Entry 1IGN (X-ray diffraction, 2.25 A resolution); this record covers chains C and A of the 3 polymer chains in the assembly.

== Chain C ==
Molecule: 19-nt DNA strand
Sequence (19 nucleotides; each row starts with the number of its first residue):
     1 CCGCACACCC ACACACCAG

== Chain A ==
Protein: Protein (RAP1)
Organism: Saccharomyces cerevisiae
Reference sequence: P11938 (RAP1_YEAST); numbering as in UniProt (aligned over 353-598)
Chain sequence (246 residues; numbered 353 to 598; the number before each row is that of its first residue):
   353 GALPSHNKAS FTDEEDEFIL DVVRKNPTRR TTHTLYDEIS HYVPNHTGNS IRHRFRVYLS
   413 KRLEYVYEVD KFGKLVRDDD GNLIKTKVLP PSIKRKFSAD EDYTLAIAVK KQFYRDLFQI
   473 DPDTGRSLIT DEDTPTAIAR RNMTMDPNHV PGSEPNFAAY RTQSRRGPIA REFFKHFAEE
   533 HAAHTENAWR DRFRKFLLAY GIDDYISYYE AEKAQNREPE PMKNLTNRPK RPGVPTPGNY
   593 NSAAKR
Not modelled in the structure: 353-359, 482-512, 565-571, 579-586, 595-598
Curated features (UniProtKB/Swiss-Prot):
  - DNA-binding region: Tyr388 to Leu411 (H-T-H motif)
  - modified residue: Thr486 (Phosphothreonine)
From the paper describing this entry:
  - binding site for the 19-nt DNA strand (chain C): Lys360, His398, Asn401, Ser402, His405, Arg406, Tyr410, Ile445, Lys446, Phe449, His536, Asp543, Arg544, Phe548, Pro589, Gly590
  - binding site for the 19-nt DNA strand: His385, Arg404, Arg408, Arg542, Arg546, Pro589, Tyr592
  - contacts within the chain: Glu367-His398

== How chain C and chain A interact ==
Pairs across the interface (55):
  DC4(C) - Tyr410(A)  hydrogen bond to the phosphate
  DA5(C) - Lys360(A)  hydrogen bond to the base
  DA5(C) - Ala361(A)  hydrogen bond to the phosphate
  DA5(C) - Ser362(A)  phosphate contact
  DA5(C) - Phe363(A)  hydrogen bond to the phosphate
  DA5(C) - Ser402(A)  sugar contact
  DA5(C) - Arg406(A)  salt bridge to the phosphate
  DC6(C) - Lys360(A)  sugar contact
  DC6(C) - Ala361(A)  hydrogen bond to the phosphate
  DC6(C) - Phe363(A)  phosphate contact
  DC6(C) - Asn397(A)  phosphate contact
  DC6(C) - His398(A)  salt bridge to the phosphate
  DC6(C) - Thr399(A)  sugar contact
  DC6(C) - Asn401(A)  sugar contact
  DC6(C) - Ser402(A)  hydrogen bond to the phosphate
  DC6(C) - His405(A)  hydrogen bond to the base
  DA7(C) - Thr399(A)  hydrogen bond to the phosphate
  DA7(C) - Asn401(A)  hydrogen bond to the phosphate
  DA7(C) - Asn591(A)  sugar contact
  DA7(C) - Asn593(A)  phosphate contact
  DA7(C) - Ser594(A)  hydrogen bond to the phosphate
  DC8(C) - Asn401(A)  hydrogen bond to the base
  DC8(C) - Gly590(A)  hydrogen bond to the base
  DC8(C) - Asn591(A)  hydrogen bond to the phosphate
  DC8(C) - Asn593(A)  hydrogen bond to the phosphate
  DC9(C) - His385(A)  base contact
  DC9(C) - Thr588(A)  hydrogen bond to the phosphate
  DC9(C) - Pro589(A)  base contact
  DC9(C) - Gly590(A)  hydrogen bond to the base
  DC10(C) - Pro589(A)  hydrogen bond to the base
  DC10(C) - Gly590(A)  base contact
  DA11(C) - Lys575(A)  phosphate contact
  DA11(C) - Asn576(A)  sugar contact
  DA11(C) - Thr578(A)  sugar contact
  DC12(C) - Phe548(A)  phosphate contact
  DC12(C) - Lys575(A)  salt bridge to the phosphate
  DC12(C) - Asn576(A)  hydrogen bond to the phosphate
  DC12(C) - Leu577(A)  hydrogen bond to the phosphate
  DC12(C) - Thr578(A)  hydrogen bond to the phosphate
  DA13(C) - Lys446(A)  hydrogen bond to the base
  DA13(C) - Arg447(A)  hydrogen bond to the phosphate
  DA13(C) - Phe449(A)  phosphate contact
  DA13(C) - Arg544(A)  salt bridge to the phosphate
  DA13(C) - Phe548(A)  phosphate contact
  DC14(C) - Ile445(A)  phosphate contact
  DC14(C) - Lys446(A)  sugar contact
  DC14(C) - Arg447(A)  hydrogen bond to the phosphate
  DC14(C) - His536(A)  salt bridge to the phosphate
  DC14(C) - Thr537(A)  sugar contact
  DC14(C) - Asn539(A)  sugar contact
  DC14(C) - Ala540(A)  phosphate contact
  DC14(C) - Asp543(A)  hydrogen bond to the base
  DA15(C) - Thr537(A)  hydrogen bond to the phosphate
  DA15(C) - Asn539(A)  sugar contact
  DA15(C) - Asp543(A)  base contact
Other interface residues (no listed pair), chain C (13 interface residues in all): DC16
Other interface residues (no listed pair), chain A (36 interface residues in all): Lys448, Tyr592

== In short ==
13 residues of chain C face 36 of chain A across their interface, with 25 hydrogen bonds and 5 salt bridges.
Polar pairs include DA5(C)-Lys360(A), DC6(C)-His405(A) and DC8(C)-Asn401(A). From the paper: a binding site
for the 19-nt DNA strand (chain C) at Lys360(A), His398(A) and Asn401(A) among others; a binding site for the
19-nt DNA strand at His385(A), Arg404(A) and Arg408(A) among others.
Chain C is a 19-nt DNA strand and chain A is Protein (RAP1) (Saccharomyces cerevisiae); the structure,
DNA-binding domain of RAP1 in complex with telomeric DNA site, was determined by X-ray diffraction.
